Entry 1GBB (X-ray diffraction, 2.15 A resolution); this record covers chains A and P.

Chain A:
Name: Alpha-lytic protease
Organism: Lysobacter enzymogenes
Notes: EC 3.4.21.12
UniProt: P00778 (PRLA_LYSEN); the construct lacks a stretch of the UniProt sequence and is renumbered around it, so the offset changes along the chain: 16-19 = UniProt 202-205; 31-36 = UniProt 206-211; 38-44 = UniProt 212-218; 45-48 = UniProt 220-223; 13 more segments
Sequence (198 residues; numbered 16 to 245 plus 28 insertion-coded residues; 60 numbers in that range are skipped by the numbering (no residue carries them; nothing is unmodelled there); the number before each row is that of its first residue; a row labelled like 15A-15B holds insertion residues (15A, then the next letters in order)):
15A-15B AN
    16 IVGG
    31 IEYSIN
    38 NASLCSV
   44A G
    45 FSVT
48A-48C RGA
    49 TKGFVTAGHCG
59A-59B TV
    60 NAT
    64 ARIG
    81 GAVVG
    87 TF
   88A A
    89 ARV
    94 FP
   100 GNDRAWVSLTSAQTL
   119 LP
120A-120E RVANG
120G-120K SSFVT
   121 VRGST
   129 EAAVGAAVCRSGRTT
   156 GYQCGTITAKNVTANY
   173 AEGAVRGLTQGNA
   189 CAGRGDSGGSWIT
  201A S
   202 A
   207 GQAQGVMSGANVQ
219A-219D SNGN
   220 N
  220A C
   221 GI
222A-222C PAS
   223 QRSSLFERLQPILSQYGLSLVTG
Construct notes: engineered mutation Ala190 (Met337 in P00778), Ala216 (Gly360 in P00778)
Disulfide bonds: Cys42-Cys58, Cys137-Cys159, Cys189-Cys220A
Swiss-Prot annotation at these positions:
  - active site (Charge relay system): His57, Asp102, Ser195

Chain P:
Name: Methoxysuccinyl-ala-ala-pro-alanine boronic acid inhibitor
Sequence (5 residues; row label = number of the first residue in the row; the depositors numbered this strand downwards along its sequence, so these rows (ascending numbers) run in the REVERSE of the deposited 5'-to-3' order):
     1 APAAX
Unresolved in the structure: 5
Modified / non-standard residues: Ala1 (alanine boronic acid; B2A); MSU (succinic acid monomethyl ester) at position 5

How chain A and chain P interact:
Contacting residue pairs (19):
  His57(A) - Ala1(P)  hydrogen bond (side chain-backbone)
  His57(A) - Pro2(P)
  Tyr171(A) - Pro2(P)
  Tyr171(A) - Ala3(P)
  Tyr171(A) - Ala4(P)
  Gly191(A) - Ala1(P)
  Arg192(A) - Ala1(P)
  Gly193(A) - Ala1(P)
  Asp194(A) - Ala1(P)
  Ser195(A) - Ala1(P)  covalent bond
  Ser214(A) - Ala1(P)  hydrogen bond (backbone-backbone)
  Ser214(A) - Pro2(P)
  Gly215(A) - Ala1(P)
  Gly215(A) - Pro2(P)
  Gly215(A) - Ala3(P)
  Ala216(A) - Ala3(P)  hydrogen bond (backbone-backbone)
  Ala216(A) - Ala4(P)
  Asn217(A) - Ala4(P)
  Leu227(A) - Ala4(P)  hydrophobic
Also at the interface, not in a pair above, chain A (15 interface residues in all): Phe94, Asn170, Glu174

In short:
Chain A and chain P form an interface of 15 and 4 residues respectively, with 1 covalent bond and 3 hydrogen
bonds. Polar contacts include His57(A)-Ala1(P), Ser214(A)-Ala1(P) and Ala216(A)-Ala3(P). UniProt lists 3
active-site residues on chain A.
Here chain A is Alpha-lytic protease (Lysobacter enzymogenes) and chain P is
Methoxysuccinyl-ala-ala-pro-alanine boronic acid inhibitor. Entry 1GBB (Alpha-lytic protease with met 190
replaced by ALA AND GLY 216 replaced by ALA complex with ...) was determined by X-ray diffraction together
with 1GBC, 1GBD, 1GBF, 1GBH, 1GBI, 1GBK, 1GBL and 1GBM from the same study.
